3MI8 - chains A and D; structure by X-ray diffraction, 2.95 A resolution.

# Chain A
Name: Tumor necrosis factor ligand superfamily member 15, secreted form
Source organism: Homo sapiens
UniProtKB: O95150 (TNF15_HUMAN); residues 5-184 here correspond to UniProt positions 72-251 (UniProt number = residue number + 67)
Amino-acid sequence (184 residues; row label = number of the first residue in the row):
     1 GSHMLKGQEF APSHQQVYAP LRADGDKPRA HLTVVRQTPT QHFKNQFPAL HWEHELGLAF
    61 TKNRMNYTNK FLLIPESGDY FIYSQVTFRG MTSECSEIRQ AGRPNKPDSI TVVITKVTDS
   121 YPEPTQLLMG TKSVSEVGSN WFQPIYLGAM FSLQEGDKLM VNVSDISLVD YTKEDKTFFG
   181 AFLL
Unresolved in the structure: 1-25, 92-106
Sequence notes: expression tag (1-4); engineered mutation S135 (Cys202 in O95150)
What the authors report for this chain:
  - specificity-determining residues: L56, G57 (by similarity / conservation)
  - mutagenesis - S120A/E123A: decreased binding to Tumor necrosis factor receptor superfamily member 6B (chain D)

# Chain D
Name: Tumor necrosis factor receptor superfamily member 6B
Source organism: Homo sapiens
UniProtKB: O95407 (TNF6B_HUMAN); residues 30-195 here = UniProt positions 30-195
Amino-acid sequence (176 residues; each row starts with the number of its first residue):
    28 RSVAETPTYP WRDAETGERL VCAQCPPGTF VQRPCRRDSP TTCGPCPPRH YTQFWNYLER
    88 CRYCNVLCGE REEEARACHA THNRACRCRT GFFAHAGFCL EHASCPPGAG VIAPGTPSQN
   148 TQCQPCPPGT FSASSSSSEQ CQPHRNCTAL GLALNVPGSS SHDTLCTSTG HHHHHH
Unresolved in the structure: 28-32, 133-141, 151-203
Sequence notes: expression tag (28-29, 196-203)
Cystine bridges: C49-C62, C52-C70, C73-C88, C91-C105, C95-C113, C115-C126, C132-C150
UniProt features mapped onto this chain:
  - glycosylation: N173 (N-linked (GlcNAc...) asparagine)
What the authors report for this chain:
  - specificity-determining residues: Y90 (proposed by the authors, not directly observed)
  - mutagenesis - L85A/R89A: decreased binding to LIGHT
  - mutagenesis - L85A/R89A: decreased binding to FasL

# Chain A / chain D interface
Pairs across the interface (16; chain A residue first):
  D108(A) - A123(D)
  D119(A) - Y84(D)  hydrogen bond (backbone-side chain)
  S120(A) - N83(D)
  S120(A) - Y84(D)  hydrogen bond (backbone-backbone)
  S120(A) - L85(D)
  Y121(A) - Y78(D)
  Y121(A) - Q80(D)  hydrogen bond (side chain-backbone)
  Y121(A) - F81(D)
  Y121(A) - N83(D)
  Y121(A) - L85(D)  hydrophobic
  Y121(A) - R89(D)
  P122(A) - F81(D)  hydrophobic
  E123(A) - F81(D)
  E123(A) - R89(D)
  P124(A) - R89(D)  hydrogen bond (backbone-side chain)
  T125(A) - R89(D)
Also at the interface, not in a pair above, chain A (9 interface residues in all): T118
Also at the interface, not in a pair above, chain D (10 interface residues in all): T79, W82
From the paper, about this interface:
  - residue pairs: L85(D)-Y121(A) (hydrophobic contact), R89(D)-Y121(A) (hydrophobic contact)
  - interface residues, chain A: Y121(A)

# In short
The interface between chain A and chain D involves 9 residues on one side and 10 on the other, with 4 hydrogen
bonds. Polar pairs include D119(A)-Y84(D), Y121(A)-Q80(D) and P124(A)-R89(D). The paper describes hydrophobic
contacts between L85(D) and Y121(A) and R89(D) and Y121(A). From the paper: S120A/E123A of chain A reduce
binding to Tumor necrosis factor receptor superfamily member 6B (chain D); the interface residue Y121(A).
Here chain A is Tumor necrosis factor ligand superfamily member 15, secreted form and chain D is Tumor
necrosis factor receptor superfamily member 6B, both from Homo sapiens. Entry 3MI8 (The structure of TL1A-DCR3
COMPLEX) was determined by X-ray diffraction together with 3MHD and 3K51 from the same study.
